Entry 7E4I (electron microscopy, 3.05 A resolution); this record covers chains C and D of the 6 polymer chains in the assembly.

# Chain C
Name: Sorting assembly machinery 37 kDa subunit
From: Saccharomyces cerevisiae S288c
UniProtKB: P50110 (SAM37_YEAST); numbering as in UniProt (aligned over 1-327)
Sequence (351 residues; each row starts with the number of its first residue):
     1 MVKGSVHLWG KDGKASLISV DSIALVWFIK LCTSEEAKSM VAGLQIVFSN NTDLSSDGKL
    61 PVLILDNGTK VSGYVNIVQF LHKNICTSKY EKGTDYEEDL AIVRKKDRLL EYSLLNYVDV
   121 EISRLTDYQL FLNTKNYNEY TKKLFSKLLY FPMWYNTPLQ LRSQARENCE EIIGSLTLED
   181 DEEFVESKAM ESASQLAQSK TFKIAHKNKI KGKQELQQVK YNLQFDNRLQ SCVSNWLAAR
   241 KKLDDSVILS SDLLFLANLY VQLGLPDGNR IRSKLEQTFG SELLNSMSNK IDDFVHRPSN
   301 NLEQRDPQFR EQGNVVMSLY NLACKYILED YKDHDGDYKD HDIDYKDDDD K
Unresolved in the structure: 1, 89-98, 175-199, 328-351
Construct notes: expression tag (328-351)

# Chain D
Name: Mitochondrial import receptor subunit TOM40
From: Saccharomyces cerevisiae S288c
UniProtKB: P23644 (TOM40_YEAST); numbering as in UniProt (aligned over 2-387)
Sequence (406 residues; numbered 0 to 405; the number before each row is that of its first residue; numbering starts at 0):
     0 MASAPTPLAE ASQIPTIPAL SPLTAKQSKG NFFSSNPISS FVVDTYKQLH SHRQSLELVN
    60 PGTVENLNKE VSRDVFLSQY FFTGLRADLN KAFSMNPAFQ TSHTFSIGSQ ALPKYAFSAL
   120 FANDNLFAQG NIDNDLSVSG RLNYGWDKKN ISKVNLQISD GQPTMCQLEQ DYQASDFSVN
   180 VKTLNPSFSE KGEFTGVAVA SFLQSVTPQL ALGLETLYSR TDGSAPGDAG VSYLTRYVSK
   240 KQDWIFSGQL QANGALIASL WRKVAQNVEA GIETTLQAGM VPITDPLMGT PIGIQPTVEG
   300 STTIGAKYEY RQSVYRGTLD SNGKVACFLE RKVLPTLSVL FCGEIDHFKN DTKIGCGLQF
   360 ETAGNQELLM LQQGLDADGN PLQALPQLLE SAGKPIPNPL LGLDST
Unresolved in the structure: 0-48, 277-294, 374-405
Construct notes: initiating methionine (0); expression tag (1, 388-405)

# How chain C and chain D interact
Contacting residue pairs (14; chain C residue first):
  K142(C) with K348(D), hydrogen bond (side chain-backbone); N349(D), hydrogen bond (side chain-backbone)
  S146(C) with N349(D), hydrogen bond
  Y155(C) with N349(D); T351(D)
  K200(C) with E64(D), hydrogen bond (side chain-backbone); N67(D), hydrogen bond
  T201(C) with Q248(D), hydrogen bond; Q250(D)
  F202(C) with E214(D); L216(D), hydrophobic; G229(D); V230(D); S231(D)
Interface residues without a listed pair, chain D (15 interface residues in all): K181, T215, D350

# In short
6 residues of chain C face 15 of chain D across their interface, with 6 hydrogen bonds. Among the polar pairs
are K142(C)-K348(D), K142(C)-N349(D) and S146(C)-N349(D).
Chain C is Sorting assembly machinery 37 kDa subunit and chain D is Mitochondrial import receptor subunit
TOM40, both from Saccharomyces cerevisiae S288c; the structure, Cryo-EM structure of the yeast mitochondrial
SAM-Tom40/Tom5/Tom6 complex at 3.0 angstrom, was determined by electron microscopy together with 7E4H from the
same study.
